8AB7 - chains D and H of the 20 polymer chains in the assembly; structure by electron microscopy, 3.30 A resolution.

# Chain D
Protein: YALI0A17468p
From: Yarrowia lipolytica
Reference sequence: Q6CGP7 (Q6CGP7_YARLI); numbering as in UniProt (aligned over 1-330)
Chain sequence (330 residues; numbered 1 to 330; the number before each row is that of its first residue):
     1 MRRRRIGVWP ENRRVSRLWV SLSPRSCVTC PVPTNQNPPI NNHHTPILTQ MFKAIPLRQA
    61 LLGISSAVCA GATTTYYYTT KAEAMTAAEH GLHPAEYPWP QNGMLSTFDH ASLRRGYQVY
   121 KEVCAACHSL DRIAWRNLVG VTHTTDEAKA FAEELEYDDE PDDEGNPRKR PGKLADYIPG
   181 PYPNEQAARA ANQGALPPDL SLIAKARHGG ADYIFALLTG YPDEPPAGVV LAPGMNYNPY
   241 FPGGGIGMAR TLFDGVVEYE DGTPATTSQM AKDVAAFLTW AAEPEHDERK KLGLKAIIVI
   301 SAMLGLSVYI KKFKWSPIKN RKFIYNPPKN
Disordered / not traced: 1-84, 329-330
Ion coordination: heme c Fe: His-128, Met-248
Small-molecule neighbours:
  - heme c (HEC): Val-119, Val-123, Cys-124, Cys-127, His-128, Asn-192, Ala-195, Leu-196, Pro-197, Pro-198, Leu-200, Ile-203, Arg-207, Tyr-213, Ile-214, Leu-217, Leu-218, Phe-241, Ile-246, Gly-247, Met-248, Thr-251, Leu-252, Val-274, Leu-278
  - phosphatidylethanolamine (PTY): Leu-292, Lys-295, Ala-296, Val-299, Ile-300, Met-303

# Chain H
Protein: Cytochrome b-c1 complex subunit 8
From: Yarrowia lipolytica
Reference sequence: Q6C387 (Q6C387_YARLI); residues 3-95 here correspond to UniProt positions 1-93 (UniProt number = residue number - 2)
Chain sequence (93 residues; numbered 3 to 95; the number before each row is that of its first residue):
     3 MGGNGHYMGW WGHMGSPPQK GIAGYTISPF AARPFAGVVH AAIFNTFRRT KNQALFVILP
    63 VSFFYYVWTQ ASEKNEWLYT KAGRHELAKA LAE
Disordered / not traced: 3-8, 94-95
Small-molecule neighbours: 1,2-diacyl-sn-glycero-3-phosphocholine (PC1): Gln-55, Phe-58, Val-59

# How chain D and chain H interact
Pairs across the interface - 31 pairs, chain D then chain H:
  Met-85(D) / Tyr-81(H)
  Thr-86(D) / Tyr-81(H)
  Tyr-309(D) / Phe-37(H)  hydrophobic
  Lys-312(D) / Pro-36(H)
  Lys-312(D) / Phe-37(H)
  Phe-313(D) / Pro-31(H)
  Phe-313(D) / Phe-32(H)  hydrophobic
  Phe-313(D) / Pro-36(H)  hydrophobic
  Ser-316(D) / Pro-31(H)
  Pro-317(D) / Thr-28(H)  hydrogen bond (backbone-side chain)
  Pro-317(D) / Ile-29(H)
  Pro-317(D) / Pro-31(H)
  Asn-320(D) / Thr-28(H)
  Asn-320(D) / Ala-34(H)
  Arg-321(D) / Tyr-27(H)
  Arg-321(D) / Thr-28(H)
  Lys-322(D) / Ala-25(H)
  Lys-322(D) / Gly-26(H)
  Lys-322(D) / Tyr-27(H)  hydrogen bond (backbone-backbone)
  Phe-323(D) / Ile-24(H)  hydrophobic
  Phe-323(D) / Ala-25(H)
  Phe-323(D) / Gly-26(H)
  Ile-324(D) / Gly-23(H)
  Ile-324(D) / Ile-24(H)
  Ile-324(D) / Ala-25(H)  hydrogen bond (backbone-backbone)
  Ile-324(D) / Tyr-27(H)  hydrophobic
  Tyr-325(D) / Lys-22(H)
  Tyr-325(D) / Gly-23(H)
  Tyr-325(D) / Ile-24(H)  hydrophobic
  Asn-326(D) / Gly-23(H)  hydrogen bond (backbone-backbone)
  Pro-328(D) / Lys-22(H)
Interface residues without a listed pair, chain D (16 interface residues in all): Val-308
Interface residues without a listed pair, chain H (15 interface residues in all): Ser-30

# Summary
Chain D and chain H form an interface of 16 and 15 residues respectively; the contacts include 4 hydrogen
bonds. Polar pairs include Pro-317(D)/Thr-28(H), Lys-322(D)/Tyr-27(H) and Ile-324(D)/Ala-25(H). Ligands of
chain D: heme c and phosphatidylethanolamine. Bound to chain H: 1,2-diacyl-sn-glycero-3-phosphocholine.
Here chain D is YALI0A17468p and chain H is Cytochrome b-c1 complex subunit 8, both from Yarrowia lipolytica.
Entry 8AB7 (Complex III2 from Yarrowia lipolytica, atovaquone and antimycin A bound) was determined by
electron microscopy together with 8AB6, 8AB8, 8AB9, 8ABA, 8ABB, 8ABE and 11 further entries from the same
study.
